PDB entry 8E93 | electron microscopy, 3.71 A resolution | chains C and D of the 4 polymer chains in the assembly

# Chain C
Molecule: Glutamate receptor ionotropic, NMDA 1
Source organism: Homo sapiens
UniProtKB: Q05586 (NMDZ1_HUMAN); residues 1-847 here = UniProt positions 1-847
Chain sequence (847 residues; row label = number of the first residue in the row):
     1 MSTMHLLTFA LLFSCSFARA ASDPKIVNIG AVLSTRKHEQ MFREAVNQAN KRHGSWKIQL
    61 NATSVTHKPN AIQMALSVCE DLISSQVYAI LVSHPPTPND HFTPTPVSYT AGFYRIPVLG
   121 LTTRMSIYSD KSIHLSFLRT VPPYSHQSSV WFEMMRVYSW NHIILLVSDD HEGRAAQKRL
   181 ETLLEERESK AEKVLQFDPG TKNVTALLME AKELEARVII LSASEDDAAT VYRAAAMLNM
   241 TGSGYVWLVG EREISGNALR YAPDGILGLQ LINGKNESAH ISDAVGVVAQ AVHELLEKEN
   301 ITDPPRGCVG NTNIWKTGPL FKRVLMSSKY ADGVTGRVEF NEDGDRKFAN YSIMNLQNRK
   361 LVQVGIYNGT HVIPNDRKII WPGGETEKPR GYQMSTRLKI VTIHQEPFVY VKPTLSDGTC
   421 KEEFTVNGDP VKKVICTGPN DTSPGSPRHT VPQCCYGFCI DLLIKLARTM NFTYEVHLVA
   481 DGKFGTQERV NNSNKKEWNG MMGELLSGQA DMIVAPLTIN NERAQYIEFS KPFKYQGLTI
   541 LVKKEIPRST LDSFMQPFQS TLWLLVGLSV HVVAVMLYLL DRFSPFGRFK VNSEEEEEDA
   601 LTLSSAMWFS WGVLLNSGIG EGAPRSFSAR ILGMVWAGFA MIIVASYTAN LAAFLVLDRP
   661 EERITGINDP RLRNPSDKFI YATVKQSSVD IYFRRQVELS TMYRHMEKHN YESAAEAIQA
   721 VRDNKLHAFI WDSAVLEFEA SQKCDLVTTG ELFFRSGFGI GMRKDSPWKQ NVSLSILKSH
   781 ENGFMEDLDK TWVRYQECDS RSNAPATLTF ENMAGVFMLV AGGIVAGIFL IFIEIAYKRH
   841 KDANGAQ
Not modelled in the structure: 1-393, 585-601, 799-847
Disulfides: Cys420-Cys454, Cys436-Cys455, Cys744-Cys798
Covalently attached groups: N-acetylglucosamine (NAG) linked to Asn471, Asn771
Sequence notes: conflict His5 (Arg in Q05586), Phe9 (Leu in Q05586), Phe17 (Val in Q05586), Ser22 (Cys in Q05586), Asn844 (Arg in Q05586), Gly845 (Arg in Q05586), Ala846 (Lys in Q05586)
UniProt features mapped onto this chain:
  - region: Leu603 to Pro624 (Pore-forming)
  - binding site (glycine): Pro516, Thr518, Arg523, Ser688, Asp732
  - glycosylation (N-linked (GlcNAc...) asparagine): Asn61, Asn203, Asn239, Asn276, Asn300, Asn350, Asn368, Asn440, Asn471, Asn491, Asn674, Asn771
  - natural variant: Arg217 (R217W: In NDHMSR), Asp227 (D227H: In NDHMSR; uncertain significance), Arg306 (R306Q: Found in a patient with schizophrenia; uncertain significance), Asp552 (D552E: In NDHMSD), Pro557 (P557R: In NDHMSD), Ser560 (S560SS: In NDHMSD), Gly618 (G618R: In NDHMSD), Gly620 (G620R: In NDHMSD), Ala637 (A637S: In NDHMSD; uncertain significance; A637V: In NDHMSD; uncertain significance), Gly638 (G638A: In NDHMSD; G638V: In NDHMSD), Met641 (M641I: In NDHMSD; M641L: In NDHMSD; M641V: In NDHMSD), Ile642 (I642T: In NDHMSD; uncertain significance), 13 further natural variant entries in UniProt
  - mutagenesis: Ile642 (I642L: Slight decrease in glutamate and glycine agonist potency; mutant channels are activated at 2-fold higher glutamate and glycine concentrations), Val644 (V644M: Increase in glutamate and glycine agonist potency; mutant channels are activated lower glutamate and glycine concentrations), Ala653 (A653G: Increase in glutamate and glycine agonist potency; mutant channels are activated lower glutamate and glycine concentrations), Met813 (M813V: Slight decrease in glycine agonist potency; no effect on glutamate agonist potency)

# Chain D
Molecule: Glutamate receptor ionotropic, NMDA 2C
Source organism: Homo sapiens
UniProtKB: Q14957 (NMDE3_HUMAN); residues 26-849 here = UniProt positions 26-849
Chain sequence (880 residues; numbered -30 to 849; the number before each row is that of its first residue; numbers below 1 keep their minus sign (Met-30 is residue -30)):
   -30 MGTMRLFLLA VLFLFSFARA TGWSHPQFEK GGGSGGGSGG SAWSHPQFEK GALVPRGEQG
    30 MTVAVVFSSS GPPQAQFRAR LTPQSFLDLP LEIQPLTVGV NTTNPSSLLT QICGLLGAAH
    90 VHGIVFEDNV DTEAVAQILD FISSQTHVPI LSISGGSAVV LTPKEPGSAF LQLGVSLEQQ
   150 LQVLFKVLEE YDWSAFAVIT SLHPGHALFL EGVRAVADAS HVSWRLLDVV TLELGPGGPR
   210 ARTQRLLRQL DAPVFVAYCS REEAEVLFAE AAQAGLVGPG HVWLVPNLAL GSTDAPPATF
   270 PVGLISVVTE SWRLSLRQKV RDGVAILALG AHSYWRQHGT LPAPAGDCRV HPGPVSPARE
   330 AFYRHLLNVT WEGRDFSFSP GGYLVQPTMV VIALNRHRLW EMVGRWEHGV LYMKYPVWPR
   390 YSASLQPVVD SRHLTVATLE ERPFVIVESP DPGTGGCVPN TVPCRRQSNH TFSSGDVAPY
   450 TKLCCKGFCI DILKKLARVV KFSYDLYLVT NGKHGKRVRG VWNGMIGEVY YKRADMAIGS
   510 LTINEERSEI VDFSVPFVET GISVMVARSN GTVSPSAFLE PYSPAVWVMM FVMCLTVVAI
   570 TVFMFEYFSP VSYNQNLTRG KKSGGPAFTI GKSVWLLWAL VFNNSVPIEN PRGTTSKIMV
   630 LVWAFFAVIF LASYTANLAA FMIQEQYIDT VSGLSDKKFQ RPQDQYPPFR FGTVPNGSTE
   690 RNIRSNYRDM HTHMVKFNQR SVEDALTSLK MGKLDAFIYD AAVLNYMAGK DEGCKLVTIG
   750 SGKVFATTGY GIAMQKDSHW KRAIDLALLQ FLGDGETQKL ETVWLSGICQ NEKNEVMSSK
   810 LDIDNMAGVF YMLLVAMGLA LLVFAWEHLV YWKLRHSVPN
Not modelled in the structure: -30 to 399, 577-595, 615-622, 842-849
Disulfides: Cys426-Cys453, Cys433-Cys454
Sequence notes: expression tag (-30 to 25)
UniProt features mapped onto this chain:
  - region: Lys601 to Pro620 (Pore-forming)
  - binding site (L-glutamate): Ser509, Thr511, Arg516, Ser687, Thr688, Asp729
  - site: Asn612 (Functional determinant of NMDA receptors)
  - glycosylation (N-linked (GlcNAc...) asparagine): Asn70, Asn73, Asn337, Asn438, Asn539, Asn685
  - natural variant: Arg679 (R679C: Found in a patient with schizophrenia; uncertain significance)
What the authors report for this chain:
  - mutagenesis - T756C: decreased signaling in response to MTSET

# Interface between chain C and chain D
Residue-residue contacts - 34 pairs, chain C then chain D:
  Gln556(C) with Ser808(D)
  Gln559(C) with Leu810(D)
  Thr561(C) with Leu810(D)
  Leu562(C) with Ile812(D), hydrophobic; Met815(D), hydrophobic
  Leu565(C) with Ile812(D), hydrophobic; Phe819(D), hydrophobic
  Leu580(C) with Ala829(D), hydrophobic; Phe833(D), hydrophobic
  Val613(C) with Asn613(D)
  Asn616(C) with Asn612(D)
  Arg630(C) with Trp604(D)
  Val635(C) with Met821(D); Ala825(D), hydrophobic
  Ala637(C) with Phe611(D)
  Phe639(C) with Val818(D), hydrophobic; Leu822(D), hydrophobic
  Met641(C) with Phe611(D); Leu640(D), hydrophobic
  Ala645(C) with Tyr643(D), hydrophobic
  Ser646(C) with Leu647(D)
  Thr648(C) with Thr644(D)
  Ala649(C) with Leu647(D), hydrophobic; Ala648(D)
  Asn650(C) with Met651(D); Lys809(D)
  Ala653(C) with Met651(D)
  Phe654(C) with Met806(D), hydrophobic; Ser808(D)
  Val656(C) with Ile652(D), hydrophobic
  Leu657(C) with Ile652(D), hydrophobic; Val805(D)
  Asp658(C) with Met806(D)
  Lys678(C) with Ile797(D)
Other interface residues (no listed pair), chain C (30 interface residues in all): Pro557, Val566, Phe627, Ser628, Met634, Ile642
Other interface residues (no listed pair), chain D (30 interface residues in all): Trp607, Val610, Asp811, Val832

# Overview
Chain C and chain D each contribute 30 residues to their interface. Covalently linked N-acetylglucosamine: at
Asn471(C) and Asn771(C). UniProt lists 5 glycine-binding residues and 4 mutagenesis sites on chain C; 6
L-glutamate-binding residues on chain D. The paper reports that T756C of chain D reduces signaling in response
to MTSET.
Chain C is Glutamate receptor ionotropic, NMDA 1 and chain D is Glutamate receptor ionotropic, NMDA 2C, both
from Homo sapiens; the structure, D-cycloserine and glutamate bound Human GluN1a-GluN2C NMDA receptor in
splayed conformation, was determined by electron microscopy (same publication as 8E92, 8E94, 8E96, 8E97 and
8E98).
